Entry 7NZJ (X-ray diffraction, 1.98 A resolution); this record covers chains A and B.

== Chain A (and B) ==
Protein: tRNA (guanine-N(7)-)-methyltransferase
Organism: Bacillus subtilis (strain 168)
Notes: EC 2.1.1.33; chain B of this document is another copy of the same molecule, construct and numbering; everything in this record applies to it too
UniProtKB: O34522 (TRMB_BACSU); residues 1-213 here = UniProt positions 1-213
Chain sequence (213 residues; row label = number of the first residue in the row):
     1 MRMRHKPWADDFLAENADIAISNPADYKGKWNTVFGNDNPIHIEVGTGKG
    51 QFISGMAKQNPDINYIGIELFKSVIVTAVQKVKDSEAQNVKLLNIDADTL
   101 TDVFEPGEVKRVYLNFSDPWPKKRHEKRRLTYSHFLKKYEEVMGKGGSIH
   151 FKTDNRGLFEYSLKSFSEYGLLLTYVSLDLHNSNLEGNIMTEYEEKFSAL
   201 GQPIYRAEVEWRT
Unresolved in the structure: 1-7 (chain B: 1-10)
UniProt features mapped onto this chain:
  - region: Arg-124 to Arg-129 (Interaction with RNA)
  - active site: Asp-118
  - binding site (S-adenosyl-L-methionine): Glu-44, Glu-69, Asp-96, Asp-118
  - binding site (substrate): Lys-122, Asp-154, Thr-191 to Glu-194
What the authors report for this chain:
  - mutagenesis - Y193A (Kd 0.32 uM): decreased binding to tRNAPhe
  - mutagenesis - Y193A (25 fold): decreased catalytic activity on tRNAPhe

== Interface between chain A and chain B ==
Pairs across the interface (37):
  Arg-156(A) / Ser-177(B)
  Arg-156(A) / Asp-179(B)  hydrogen bond (side chain-backbone)
  Arg-156(A) / Asn-182(B)
  Arg-156(A) / Ser-183(B)  hydrogen bond
  Phe-159(A) / Leu-178(B)  hydrophobic
  Glu-160(A) / Val-176(B)
  Glu-160(A) / Ser-177(B)
  Glu-160(A) / Leu-178(B)  hydrogen bond (side chain-backbone)
  Leu-163(A) / Leu-173(B)  hydrophobic
  Lys-164(A) / Leu-173(B)
  Lys-164(A) / Thr-174(B)
  Lys-164(A) / Val-176(B)
  Ser-167(A) / Leu-171(B)
  Ser-167(A) / Leu-172(B)
  Ser-167(A) / Leu-173(B)  hydrogen bond (side chain-backbone)
  Ser-167(A) / Arg-212(B)  hydrogen bond (backbone-side chain)
  Glu-168(A) / Leu-172(B)
  Leu-171(A) / Ser-167(B)
  Leu-172(A) / Ser-167(B)
  Leu-172(A) / Glu-168(B)
  Leu-173(A) / Leu-163(B)  hydrophobic
  Leu-173(A) / Lys-164(B)
  Leu-173(A) / Ser-167(B)  hydrogen bond (backbone-side chain)
  Thr-174(A) / Lys-164(B)
  Val-176(A) / Glu-160(B)
  Val-176(A) / Lys-164(B)
  Ser-177(A) / Arg-156(B)
  Ser-177(A) / Glu-160(B)
  Leu-178(A) / Arg-156(B)
  Leu-178(A) / Phe-159(B)  hydrophobic
  Leu-178(A) / Glu-160(B)  hydrogen bond (backbone-side chain)
  Leu-178(A) / Tyr-205(B)  hydrophobic
  Asp-179(A) / Arg-156(B)
  Asn-182(A) / Arg-156(B)
  Ser-183(A) / Arg-156(B)  hydrogen bond
  Tyr-205(A) / Leu-178(B)  hydrophobic
  Arg-212(A) / Ser-167(B)  hydrogen bond (side chain-backbone)
Other interface residues (no listed pair), chain A (21 interface residues in all): Gly-170, Tyr-175
Other interface residues (no listed pair), chain B (21 interface residues in all): Gly-170, Tyr-175

== Overview ==
The chain A/chain B interface involves 21 residues from each chain; the contacts include 9 hydrogen bonds.
Among the polar pairs are Arg-156(A)/Asp-179(B), Arg-156(A)/Ser-183(B) and Glu-160(A)/Leu-178(B). From the
paper: Y193A of chain A reduces binding to tRNAPhe; Y193A of chain A reduces catalytic activity on tRNAPhe.
Both chains are tRNA (guanine-N(7)-)-methyltransferase (Bacillus subtilis (strain 168)). Entry 7NZJ (Structure
of bsTrmB apo) was determined by X-ray diffraction together with 7NYB and 7NZI from the same study.
